Entry 7PX3 (electron microscopy, 3.05 A resolution); this record covers chains B and J of the 3 polymer chains in the assembly.

== Chain B ==
Molecule: U5 small nuclear ribonucleoprotein 200 kDa helicase
From: Homo sapiens
Notes: EC 3.6.4.13
UniProt: O75643 (U520_HUMAN); residues 394-2136 here = UniProt positions 394-2136
Chain sequence (1747 residues; row label = number of the first residue in the row):
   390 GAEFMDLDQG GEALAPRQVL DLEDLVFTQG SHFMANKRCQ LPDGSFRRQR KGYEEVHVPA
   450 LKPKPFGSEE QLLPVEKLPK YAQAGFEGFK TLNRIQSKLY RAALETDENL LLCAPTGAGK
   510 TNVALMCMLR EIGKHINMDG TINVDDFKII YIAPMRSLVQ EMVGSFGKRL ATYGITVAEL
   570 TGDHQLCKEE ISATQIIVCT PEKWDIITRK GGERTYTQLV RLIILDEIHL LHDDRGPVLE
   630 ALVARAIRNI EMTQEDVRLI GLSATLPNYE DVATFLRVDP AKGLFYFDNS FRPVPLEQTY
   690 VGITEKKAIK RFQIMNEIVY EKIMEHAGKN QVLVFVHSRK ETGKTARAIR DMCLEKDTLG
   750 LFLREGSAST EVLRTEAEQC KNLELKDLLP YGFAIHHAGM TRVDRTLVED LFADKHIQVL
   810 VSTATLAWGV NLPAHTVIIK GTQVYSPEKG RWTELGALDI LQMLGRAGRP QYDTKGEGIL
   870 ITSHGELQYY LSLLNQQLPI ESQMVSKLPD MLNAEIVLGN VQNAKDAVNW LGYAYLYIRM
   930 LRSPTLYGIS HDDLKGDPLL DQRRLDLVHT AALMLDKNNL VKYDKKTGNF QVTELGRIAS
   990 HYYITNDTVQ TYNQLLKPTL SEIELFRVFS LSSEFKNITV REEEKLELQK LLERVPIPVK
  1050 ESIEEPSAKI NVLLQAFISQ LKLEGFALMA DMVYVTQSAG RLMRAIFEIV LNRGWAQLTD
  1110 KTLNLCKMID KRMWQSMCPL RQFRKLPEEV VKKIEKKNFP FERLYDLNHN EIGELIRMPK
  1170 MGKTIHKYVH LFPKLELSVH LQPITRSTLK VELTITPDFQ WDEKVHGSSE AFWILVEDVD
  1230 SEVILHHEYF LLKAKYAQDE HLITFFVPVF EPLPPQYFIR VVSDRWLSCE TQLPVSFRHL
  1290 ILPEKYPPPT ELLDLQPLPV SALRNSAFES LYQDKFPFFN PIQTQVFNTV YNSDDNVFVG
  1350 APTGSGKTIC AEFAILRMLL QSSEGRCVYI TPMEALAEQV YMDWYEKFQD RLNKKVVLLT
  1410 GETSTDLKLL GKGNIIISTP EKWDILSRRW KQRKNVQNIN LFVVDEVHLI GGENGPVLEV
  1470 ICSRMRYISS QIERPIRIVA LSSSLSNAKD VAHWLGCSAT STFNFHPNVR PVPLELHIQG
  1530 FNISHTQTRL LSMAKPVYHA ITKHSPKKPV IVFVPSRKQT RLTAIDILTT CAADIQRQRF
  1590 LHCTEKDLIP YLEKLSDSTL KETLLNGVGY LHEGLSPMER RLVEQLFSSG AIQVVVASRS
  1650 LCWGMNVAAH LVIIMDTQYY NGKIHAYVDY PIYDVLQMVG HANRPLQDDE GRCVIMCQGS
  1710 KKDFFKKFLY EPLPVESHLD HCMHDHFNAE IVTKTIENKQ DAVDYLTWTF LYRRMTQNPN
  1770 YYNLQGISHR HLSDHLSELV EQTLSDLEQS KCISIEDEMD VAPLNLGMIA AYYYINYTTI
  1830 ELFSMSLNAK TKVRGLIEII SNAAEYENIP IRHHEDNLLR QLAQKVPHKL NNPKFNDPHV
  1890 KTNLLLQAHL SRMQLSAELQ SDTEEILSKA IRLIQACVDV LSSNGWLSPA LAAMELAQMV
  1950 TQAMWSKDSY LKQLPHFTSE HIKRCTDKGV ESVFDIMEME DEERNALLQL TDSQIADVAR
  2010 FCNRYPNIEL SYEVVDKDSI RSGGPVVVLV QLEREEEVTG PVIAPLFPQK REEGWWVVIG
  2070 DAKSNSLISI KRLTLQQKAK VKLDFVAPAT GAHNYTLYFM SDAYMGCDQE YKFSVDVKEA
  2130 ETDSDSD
Disordered / not traced: 390-402, 2128-2136
Construct notes: expression tag (390-393)
Swiss-Prot annotation at these positions:
  - motif: Asp615 to His618 (DEIH box), Asp1454 to His1457 (DEVH box)
  - binding site (ATP): Ala503 to Thr510, Ala1350 to Thr1357
  - modified residue: Tyr709 (Phosphotyrosine), Lys971 (N6-acetyllysine), Thr1428 (Phosphothreonine), Thr1765 (Phosphothreonine), Ser2002 (Phosphoserine), Thr2131 (Phosphothreonine), Ser2133 (Phosphoserine), Ser2135 (Phosphoserine)
  - natural variant: Cys502 (C502R: In RP33), Ala542 (A542V: In RP33), Arg681 (R681C: In RP33; R681H: In RP33), Pro682 (P682S: In RP33), Val683 (V683L: In RP33; uncertain significance), Tyr689 (Y689C: In RP33), Ile698 (I698V: In RP33), Gln885 (Q885E: In RP33), Ser1087 (S1087L: In RP33), Arg1090 (R1090L: In RP33), Phe1736 (F1736L: In a colorectal cancer sample), Arg1779 (R1779H: In RP33)
  - mutagenesis: Arg603 (R603A: Strongly decreases ATP-dependent RNA helicase activity), Arg637 (R637A: Strongly decreases ATP-dependent RNA helicase activity), Lys1544 (K1544A: Decreases ATP-dependent RNA helicase activity), His1548 (H1548A: Strongly decreases ATP-dependent RNA helicase activity), Thr1578 (T1578A: Decreases ATP-dependent RNA helicase activity)

== Chain J ==
Molecule: Pre-mRNA-processing-splicing factor 8
From: Homo sapiens
UniProt: Q6P2Q9 (PRP8_HUMAN); numbering as in UniProt (aligned over 2064-2320)
Chain sequence (263 residues; row label = number of the first residue in the row):
  2058 GPLGSMTQTF SSKTEWRVRA ISAANLHLRT NHIYVSSDDI KETGYTYILP KNVLKKFICI
  2118 SDLRAQIAGY LYGVSPPDNP QVKEIRCIVM VPQWGTHQTV HLPGQLPQHE YLKEMEPLGW
  2178 IHTQPNESPQ LSPQDVTTHA KIMADNPSWD GEKTIIITCS FTPGSCTLTA YKLTPSGYEW
  2238 GRQNTDKGNN PKGYLPSHYE RVQMLLSDRF LGFFMVPAQS SWNYNFMGVR HDPNMKYELQ
  2298 LANPKEFYHE VHRPSHFLNF ALL
Disordered / not traced: 2058-2070
Construct notes: expression tag (2058-2063)
Swiss-Prot annotation at these positions:
  - natural variant: Pro2301 (P2301T: In RP13), Phe2304 (F2304L: In RP13), His2309 (H2309P: In RP13; H2309R: In RP13), Arg2310 (R2310G: In RP13; R2310K: In RP13), Phe2314 (F2314L: In RP13)

== Interface between chain B and chain J ==
Residue-residue contacts (52; chain B residue first):
  Thr1008(B) - His2084(J)  hydrogen bond
  Ser1010(B) - Ala2081(J)
  Glu1013(B) - Asn2082(J)  hydrogen bond
  Glu1042(B) - Arg2074(J)  hydrogen bond (backbone-side chain)
  Arg1043(B) - Phe2317(J)
  Arg1043(B) - Leu2320(J)
  Val1044(B) - Trp2073(J)
  Val1044(B) - Arg2074(J)  hydrogen bond (backbone-side chain)
  Pro1045(B) - Trp2073(J)
  Pro1045(B) - Arg2310(J)  hydrogen bond (backbone-side chain)
  Pro1045(B) - Phe2314(J)  hydrophobic
  Pro1045(B) - Phe2317(J)
  Ile1046(B) - Arg2310(J)
  Ile1046(B) - Phe2314(J)  hydrophobic
  Pro1047(B) - Arg2074(J)
  Pro1047(B) - Ile2078(J)  hydrophobic
  Val1048(B) - Ile2078(J)
  Lys1049(B) - Ile2078(J)
  Gln1064(B) - Phe2317(J)
  Ser1068(B) - Phe2317(J)
  Ser1068(B) - Ala2318(J)
  Leu1070(B) - Phe2317(J)
  Leu1070(B) - Leu2320(J)
  Trp1123(B) - Glu2307(J)
  Trp1123(B) - Phe2314(J)  hydrophobic
  Gln1124(B) - Glu2307(J)  hydrogen bond (backbone-side chain)
  Ser1125(B) - Glu2307(J)  hydrogen bond (backbone-side chain)
  Ser1125(B) - Pro2311(J)
  Ser1125(B) - Phe2314(J)
  Ser1125(B) - Leu2315(J)
  Met1126(B) - Ala2318(J)  hydrophobic
  Asn1147(B) - Arg2287(J)
  Glu1151(B) - Gln2276(J)
  Val1228(B) - Gly2269(J)
  Val1228(B) - Asn2300(J)  hydrogen bond (backbone-side chain)
  Asp1229(B) - Asn2109(J)  hydrogen bond
  Asp1229(B) - Lys2113(J)  hydrogen bond (backbone-side chain)
  Asp1229(B) - Asn2300(J)  hydrogen bond (backbone-side chain)
  Ser1230(B) - Asn2300(J)  hydrogen bond
  Glu1231(B) - Lys2112(J)  salt bridge
  Pro1264(B) - Leu2268(J)
  Pro1264(B) - Phe2270(J)  hydrophobic
  Gln1265(B) - Phe2270(J)
  Gln1265(B) - Leu2298(J)
  Phe1267(B) - Leu2298(J)
  Phe1267(B) - Ala2299(J)  hydrophobic
  Phe1267(B) - Asn2300(J)
  Gln1281(B) - Ala2299(J)
  Pro1283(B) - Leu2298(J)
  Arg1287(B) - Tyr2168(J)
  Arg1287(B) - Phe2270(J)
  Arg1287(B) - Leu2298(J)
Interface residues without a listed pair, chain B (41 interface residues in all): Leu1040, Leu1041, Ala1065, Gln1106, Lys1110, Met1117, Glu1144, Pro1149, Pro1261, Pro1263, Ser1285
Interface residues without a listed pair, chain J (30 interface residues in all): Ala2077, Arg2266, Glu2303, His2313

== In short ==
Chain B and chain J form an interface of 41 and 30 residues respectively, with 12 hydrogen bonds and 1 salt
bridge. Polar contacts include Glu1231(B)-Lys2112(J), Thr1008(B)-His2084(J) and Glu1013(B)-Asn2082(J). UniProt
lists 16 ATP-binding residues and 5 mutagenesis sites on chain B.
Chain B is U5 small nuclear ribonucleoprotein 200 kDa helicase and chain J is Pre-mRNA-processing-splicing
factor 8, both from Homo sapiens; the structure, Structure of U5 snRNP assembly and recycling factor TSSC4 in
complex with BRR2 and Jab1 domain ..., was determined by electron microscopy together with 7OS1 and 7OS2 from
the same study.
